Entry 5KXC (X-ray diffraction, 1.80 A resolution); this record covers chains B and C of the 4 polymer chains in the assembly.

[Chain B (and C)]
Protein: Wisteria floribunda agglutinin
From: Wisteria floribunda
Notes: chain C of this document is another copy of the same molecule, construct and numbering; everything in this record applies to it too
Amino-acid sequence (243 residues; row label = number of the first residue in the row):
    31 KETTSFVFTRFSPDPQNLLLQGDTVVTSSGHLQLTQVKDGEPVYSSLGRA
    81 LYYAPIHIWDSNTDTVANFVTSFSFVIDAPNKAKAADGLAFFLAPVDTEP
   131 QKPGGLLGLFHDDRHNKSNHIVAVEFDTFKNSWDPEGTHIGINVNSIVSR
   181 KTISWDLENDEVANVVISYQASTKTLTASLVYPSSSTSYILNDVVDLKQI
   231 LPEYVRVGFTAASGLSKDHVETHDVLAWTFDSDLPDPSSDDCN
Not modelled in the structure: 269-273
Glycans and other covalent adducts: N-acetylglucosamine (NAG) linked to Asn146
Bound ions: Mn2+: Glu155, Asp157, Asp164, His169; Ca2+: Asp157, Phe159, Asn161, Asp164
Ligand contacts: GalNAc (6Y2; N-[(2S,3R,4R,5R,6R)-2-[(2R,3S,4R,5R,6S)-5-acetamido-2-(hydroxymethyl)-6-(4-nitrophenoxy)-4-oxidanyl-oxan-3-yl]oxy-6-(hydroxymethyl)-4,5-bis(oxidanyl)oxan-3-yl]ethanamide): Ala116, Asp117, Pro133, Gly134, Gly135, Phe159, Asn161, Trp163, Gly244, Leu245, Ser246, His249

[Interface between chain B and chain C]
Pairs across the interface (33):
  Lys181(B) - Ser216(C)  hydrogen bond (side chain-backbone)
  Asn194(B) - Gln200(C)  hydrogen bond
  Gln200(B) - Asn194(C)  hydrogen bond
  Gln200(B) - Pro213(C)
  Thr203(B) - Pro213(C)
  Thr205(B) - Pro213(C)
  Thr207(B) - Val211(C)
  Ser209(B) - Ile220(C)
  Val211(B) - Thr207(C)
  Val211(B) - Ile220(C)  hydrophobic
  Val211(B) - Asn222(C)
  Pro213(B) - Gln200(C)
  Pro213(B) - Thr203(C)
  Pro213(B) - Thr205(C)
  Ser216(B) - Lys181(C)  hydrogen bond (backbone-side chain)
  Ser216(B) - Asn222(C)  hydrogen bond (backbone-side chain)
  Ser216(B) - Asp223(C)
  Ser216(B) - Val224(C)
  Thr217(B) - Asn222(C)  hydrogen bond (backbone-side chain)
  Ser218(B) - Ile220(C)
  Ser218(B) - Leu221(C)
  Ser218(B) - Asn222(C)
  Tyr219(B) - Ile220(C)
  Ile220(B) - Ser209(C)
  Ile220(B) - Val211(C)  hydrophobic
  Ile220(B) - Ser218(C)
  Ile220(B) - Tyr219(C)
  Ile220(B) - Ile220(C)  hydrophobic
  Leu221(B) - Ser218(C)
  Asn222(B) - Val211(C)
  Asn222(B) - Ser216(C)
  Asn222(B) - Thr217(C)
  Asn222(B) - Ser218(C)  hydrogen bond
Also at the interface, not in a pair above, chain B (19 interface residues in all): Tyr212, Asp223, Val224
Also at the interface, not in a pair above, chain C (19 interface residues in all): Tyr212

[Overview]
Chain B and chain C each contribute 19 residues to their interface, with 7 hydrogen bonds. Among the polar
pairs are Lys181(B)-Ser216(C), Asn194(B)-Gln200(C) and Ser216(B)-Asn222(C). Ligands of chain B: GalNAc.
N-acetylglucosamine is covalently linked to Asn146(B). Glu155(B), Asp157(B), Asp164(B) and His169(B)
coordinate Mn2+.
Both chains are Wisteria floribunda agglutinin (Wisteria floribunda). Entry 5KXC (Wisteria floribunda lectin
in complex with GalNAc(beta1-4)GlcNAc (LacdiNAc) at pH 8.5) was determined by X-ray diffraction, deposited
together with 5KXB, 5KXD and 5KXE.
